PDB entry 8FPQ | X-ray diffraction, 2.50 A resolution | chains B and L of the 3 polymer chains in the assembly

Chain B:
Molecule: Proprotein convertase subtilisin/kexin type 9
Source organism: Homo sapiens
Notes: EC 3.4.21.-
Reference sequence: Q8NBP7 (PCSK9_HUMAN); residue numbers follow UniProt; this construct covers 153-682
Sequence (530 residues; each row starts with the number of its first residue):
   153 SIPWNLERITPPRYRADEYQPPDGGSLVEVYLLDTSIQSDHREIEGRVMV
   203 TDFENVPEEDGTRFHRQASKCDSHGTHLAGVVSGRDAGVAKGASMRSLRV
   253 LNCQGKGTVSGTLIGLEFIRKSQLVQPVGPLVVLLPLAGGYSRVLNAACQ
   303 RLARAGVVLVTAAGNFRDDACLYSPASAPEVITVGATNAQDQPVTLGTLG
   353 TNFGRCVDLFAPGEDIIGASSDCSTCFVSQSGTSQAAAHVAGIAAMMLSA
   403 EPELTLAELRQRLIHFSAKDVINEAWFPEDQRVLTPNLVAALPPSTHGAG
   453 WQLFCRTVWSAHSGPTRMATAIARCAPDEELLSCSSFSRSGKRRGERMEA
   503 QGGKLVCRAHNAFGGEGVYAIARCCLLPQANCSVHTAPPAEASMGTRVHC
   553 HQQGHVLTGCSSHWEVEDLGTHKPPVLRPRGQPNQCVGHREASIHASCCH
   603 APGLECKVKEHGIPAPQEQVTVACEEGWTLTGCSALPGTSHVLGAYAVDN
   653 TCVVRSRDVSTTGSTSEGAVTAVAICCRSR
Not modelled in the structure: 168-177, 213-219, 448-453, 516, 542-547, 571-583, 592, 616-618, 660-670
Disulfides: Cys223-Cys255, Cys323-Cys358, Cys375-Cys378, Cys457-Cys527, Cys477-Cys526, Cys486-Cys509, Cys534-Cys601, Cys552-Cys600, Cys562-Cys588, Cys608-Cys679, Cys626-Cys678, Cys635-Cys654
Construct notes: conflict Ile474 (Val in Q8NBP7)
Bound ions: Ca2+: Val333, Thr335, Cys358, Asp360

Chain L:
Molecule: MCR-PHE-VAL-PRO-THR-THR-BIF-MAA-BIF-MAA-GLU-ALA-PRO-ALA-NEH inhibitor
Sequence (15 residues; each row starts with the number of its first residue):
     1 XFVPTTXAXAEAPAX
Glycans and other covalent adducts: covalent link MCR_1-Ala14
Modified / non-standard residues: MCR (sulfanylacetic acid) at position 1, BIF ((R)-2-amino-3-(4-phenylcyclohexyl)propanoic acid) at position 7, BIF ((R)-2-amino-3-(4-phenylcyclohexyl)propanoic acid) at position 9, NEH (ethanamine) at position 15; Ala8, Ala10 (N-methyl-L-alanine; MAA)

Interface between chain B and chain L:
Pairs across the interface (28):
  Lys222(B) - Thr5(L)
  Ser225(B) - Thr5(L)
  Asn317(B) - Thr6(L)
  Asn317(B) - BIF_7(L)  hydrogen bond (side chain-backbone)
  Asn317(B) - BIF_9(L)
  Phe318(B) - BIF_7(L)
  Val346(B) - Phe2(L)  hydrophobic
  Val346(B) - BIF_9(L)
  Leu348(B) - Phe2(L)  hydrophobic
  Leu348(B) - BIF_9(L)
  Leu351(B) - Ala8(L)
  Leu351(B) - BIF_9(L)
  Gly352(B) - BIF_9(L)
  Thr353(B) - BIF_9(L)
  Gly365(B) - BIF_9(L)
  Glu366(B) - Phe2(L)
  Glu366(B) - Ala14(L)
  Glu366(B) - NEH_15(L)  hydrogen bond (side chain-backbone)
  Asp367(B) - MCR_1(L)
  Ser381(B) - MCR_1(L)
  Gln382(B) - MCR_1(L)
  Gln382(B) - Val3(L)
  Ser383(B) - MCR_1(L)  hydrogen bond (side chain-backbone)
  Ser383(B) - Phe2(L)
  Ser383(B) - Thr6(L)
  Ser383(B) - BIF_9(L)
  Ser383(B) - Ala14(L)
  Gly384(B) - BIF_9(L)
Interface residues without a listed pair, chain B (20 interface residues in all): His226, Ala338, Thr347, Thr385
Interface residues without a listed pair, chain L (11 interface residues in all): Ala10

Overview:
20 residues of chain B and 11 residues of chain L are in contact; the contacts include 3 hydrogen bonds. Polar
contacts include Asn317(B)-BIF_7(L), Glu366(B)-NEH_15(L) and Ser383(B)-MCR_1(L). The Ca2+ site is built by
Val333(B), Thr335(B), Cys358(B) and Asp360(B).
Chain B is Proprotein convertase subtilisin/kexin type 9 (Homo sapiens) and chain L is
MCR-PHE-VAL-PRO-THR-THR-BIF-MAA-BIF-MAA-GLU-ALA-PRO-ALA-NEH inhibitor; the structure, PCSK9 in complex with an
inhibitor, was determined by X-ray diffraction (same publication as 8FPO, 8FVL, 8FVM, 8FVN, 8FVO, 8FVP and
8FVQ).
